6BBM - chains D and E of the 11 polymer chains in the assembly; structure by electron microscopy, 4.10 A resolution (low resolution: residue-level contacts below are approximate; hydrogen-bond / salt-bridge calls are withheld).

Chain D (and E):
Name: Replicative DNA helicase
Organism: Escherichia coli O111:NM
Notes: EC 3.6.4.12; chain E of this document is another copy of the same molecule, construct and numbering; everything in this record applies to it too
UniProtKB: A0A365Q7M1 (A0A365Q7M1_ECOLX); residues 1-471 here = UniProt positions 1-471
Chain sequence (471 residues; row label = number of the first residue in the row):
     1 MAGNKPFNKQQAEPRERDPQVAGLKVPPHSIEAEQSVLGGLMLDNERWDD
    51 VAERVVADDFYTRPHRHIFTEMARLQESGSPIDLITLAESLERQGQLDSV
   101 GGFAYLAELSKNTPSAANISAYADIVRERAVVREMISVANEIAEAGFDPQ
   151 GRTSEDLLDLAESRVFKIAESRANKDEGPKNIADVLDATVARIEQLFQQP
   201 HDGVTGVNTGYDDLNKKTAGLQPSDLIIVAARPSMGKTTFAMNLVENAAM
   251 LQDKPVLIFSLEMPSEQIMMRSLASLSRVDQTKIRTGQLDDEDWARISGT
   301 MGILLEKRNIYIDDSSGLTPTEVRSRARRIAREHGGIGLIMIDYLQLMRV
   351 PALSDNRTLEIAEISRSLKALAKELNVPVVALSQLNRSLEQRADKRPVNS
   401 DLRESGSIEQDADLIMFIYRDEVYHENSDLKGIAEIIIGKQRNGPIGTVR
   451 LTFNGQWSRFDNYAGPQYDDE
Disordered / not traced: 1-16 (chain E: 1-17)
Ligand contacts:
  - ADP (adenosine-5'-diphosphate), molecule 1: Pro233, Ser234, Met235, Gly236, Lys237, Thr238, Thr239, Glu262, Arg271, Arg420, Phe453, Gly455
  - ADP, molecule 2: Lys440, Gln441, Arg442, Asn443, Gly444
Reported in the primary citation:
  - catalytic residues: Glu262
  - binding site for ADP: Lys440, Arg442

How chain D and chain E interact:
Residue-residue contacts (95; chain D residue first):
  Glu128(D) - Ser154(E)
  Val131(D) - Ser154(E)
  Val131(D) - Leu158(E)
  Met135(D) - Ile142(E)
  Met135(D) - Leu157(E)
  Met135(D) - Leu158(E)
  Met135(D) - Ala161(E)
  Ala139(D) - Ala139(E)
  Ile142(D) - Met135(E)
  Ile142(D) - Ala139(E)
  Gly146(D) - Lys25(E)
  Gly146(D) - Val26(E)
  Gly146(D) - Val132(E)
  Gly146(D) - Ile136(E)
  Phe147(D) - Leu24(E)
  Phe147(D) - Lys25(E)
  Phe147(D) - Val26(E)
  Asp148(D) - Ala22(E)
  Ser154(D) - Glu128(E)
  Ser154(D) - Val132(E)
  Leu157(D) - Met135(E)
  Leu158(D) - Ile168(E)
  Leu158(D) - Ala169(E)
  Glu162(D) - Phe166(E)
  Glu162(D) - Ala169(E)
  Glu162(D) - Arg328(E)
  Glu162(D) - Arg332(E)
  Ser163(D) - Arg332(E)
  Val165(D) - Ala161(E)
  Val165(D) - Arg328(E)
  Phe166(D) - Glu162(E)
  Phe166(D) - Ser325(E)
  Phe166(D) - Arg328(E)
  Phe166(D) - Arg329(E)
  Phe166(D) - Arg332(E)
  Ile168(D) - Leu158(E)
  Ala169(D) - Arg329(E)
  Lys175(D) - Asp314(E)
  Lys175(D) - Ser315(E)
  Glu177(D) - Ile312(E)
  Glu177(D) - Asp313(E)
  Glu177(D) - Arg329(E)
  Gly178(D) - Ile330(E)
  Lys180(D) - Tyr311(E)
  Lys180(D) - Ile312(E)
  Asn181(D) - Arg308(E)
  Asn181(D) - Tyr311(E)
  Ile182(D) - Met269(E)
  Ile182(D) - Arg308(E)
  Ile182(D) - Ile310(E)
  Ala183(D) - Leu305(E)
  Ala183(D) - Arg308(E)
  Val185(D) - Ser265(E)
  Val185(D) - Met269(E)
  Leu186(D) - Met269(E)
  Leu186(D) - Leu305(E)
  Ala188(D) - Glu266(E)
  Thr189(D) - Glu266(E)
  Gln195(D) - Arg285(E)
  Leu196(D) - Gln288(E)
  Thr205(D) - Arg285(E)
  Thr205(D) - Thr286(E)
  Gln222(D) - Arg285(E)
  Glu363(D) - Arg349(E)
  Arg366(D) - Gln346(E)
  Arg366(D) - Leu347(E)
  Arg366(D) - Arg349(E)
  Arg366(D) - Arg357(E)
  Lys369(D) - Glu262(E)
  Lys373(D) - Ser260(E)
  Lys373(D) - Leu261(E)
  Lys373(D) - Glu262(E)
  Lys373(D) - Met263(E)
  Lys373(D) - Pro264(E)
  Lys373(D) - Ser316(E)
  Glu374(D) - Ser316(E)
  Ser400(D) - Glu390(E)
  Leu402(D) - Arg387(E)
  Ser405(D) - Arg387(E)
  Gly406(D) - Arg387(E)
  Glu409(D) - Arg232(E)
  Glu409(D) - Arg387(E)
  Gln410(D) - Pro233(E)
  Gln410(D) - Glu262(E)
  Gln410(D) - Tyr344(E)
  Gln410(D) - Gln346(E)
  Gln410(D) - Leu385(E)
  Asp411(D) - Tyr344(E)
  Asp411(D) - Leu347(E)
  Arg442(D) - Glu262(E)
  Arg442(D) - Met263(E)
  Arg442(D) - Arg271(E)
  Asn443(D) - Gln267(E)
  Asn443(D) - Arg271(E)
  Asn443(D) - Arg285(E)
Other interface residues (no listed pair), chain D (61 interface residues in all): Val132, Ile136, Ala143, Ala145, Ala161, Asp176, Arg192, Ile193, Ala219, Ser224, Asn399, Arg403, Ser407, Asp413, Lys440
Other interface residues (no listed pair), chain E (74 interface residues in all): Val131, Asn140, Ala143, Gly146, Phe147, Thr153, Val165, Ala173, Lys237, Leu257, Leu273, Gln281, Ile284, Trp294, Met301, Asn309, Arg326, Leu353, Gln384

In short:
61 residues of chain D and 74 residues of chain E are in contact. Bound to chain D: ADP. The paper reports the
catalytic residue Glu262(D); a binding site for ADP at Lys440(D) and Arg442(D).
Both chains are Replicative DNA helicase (Escherichia coli O111:NM). Entry 6BBM (Mechanisms of Opening and
Closing of the Bacterial Replicative Helicase: The DnaB Helicase and Lambda P ...) was determined by electron
microscopy.
